PDB entry 7AHT | X-ray diffraction, 2.16 A resolution | chains A and B

Chain A (and B):
Protein: K(+)/H(+) antiporter subunit KhtT
Source organism: Bacillus subtilis (strain 168)
Notes: chain B of this document is another copy of the same molecule, construct and numbering; everything in this record applies to it too
Reference sequence: O07535 (KHTT_BACSU); numbering as in UniProt (aligned over 2-68)
Chain sequence (71 residues; numbered -2 to 68; the number before each row is that of its first residue; numbers below 1 keep their minus sign (Gly-2 is residue -2)):
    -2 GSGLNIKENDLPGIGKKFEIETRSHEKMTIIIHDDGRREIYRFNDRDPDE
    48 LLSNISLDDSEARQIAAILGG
Disordered / not traced: -2 to -1, 42-45 (chain B: -2 to 0, 40-49)
Construct notes: expression tag (-2 to 1)

Interface between chain A and chain B:
Contacting residue pairs (48; chain A residue first):
  Leu1(A) with Glu58(B); Gln61(B); Ile62(B), hydrophobic
  Ile3(A) with Ile65(B), hydrophobic
  Phe15(A) with Ile65(B), hydrophobic
  Ile17(A) with Ile65(B), hydrophobic
  Thr19(A) with Glu58(B)
  Arg20(A) with Glu58(B)
  Glu23(A) with Ile52(B); Ser53(B)
  Met25(A) with Ile52(B), hydrophobic; Ile62(B), hydrophobic
  Ile29(A) with Ile65(B)
  Arg35(A) with Leu66(B), hydrogen bond (side chain-backbone); Gly67(B), hydrogen bond (side chain-backbone); Gly68(B)
  Ile37(A) with Leu66(B), hydrophobic
  Arg39(A) with Asn51(B), hydrogen bond (side chain-backbone); Ile52(B)
  Asn51(A) with Glu23(B); Arg39(B), hydrogen bond (backbone-side chain)
  Ile52(A) with Glu23(B); Arg39(B)
  Ser53(A) with Ser21(B), hydrogen bond (backbone-side chain); Glu23(B), hydrogen bond (backbone-side chain)
  Leu54(A) with Thr19(B)
  Glu58(A) with Leu1(B); Thr19(B); Arg20(B), hydrogen bond (side chain-backbone)
  Ala59(A) with Leu66(B)
  Arg60(A) with Gly67(B)
  Gln61(A) with Leu1(B); Ile3(B)
  Ile62(A) with Met25(B), hydrophobic
  Ala63(A) with Ala63(B); Gly67(B)
  Ile65(A) with Ile3(B), hydrophobic; Phe15(B), hydrophobic; Ile17(B), hydrophobic; Ile29(B)
  Leu66(A) with Ile27(B), hydrophobic; Arg35(B), hydrogen bond (backbone-side chain); Ile37(B), hydrophobic; Ala59(B); Ala63(B), hydrophobic
  Gly67(A) with Arg60(B); Ala63(B)
  Gly68(A) with Arg35(B)
Other interface residues (no listed pair), chain A (28 interface residues in all): Ile27, Asp55
Other interface residues (no listed pair), chain B (28 interface residues in all): Leu54

Summary:
Chain A and chain B each contribute 28 residues to their interface, with 8 hydrogen bonds. Polar contacts
include Arg35(A)-Leu66(B), Arg35(A)-Gly67(B) and Arg39(A)-Asn51(B).
Both chains are K(+)/H(+) antiporter subunit KhtT (Bacillus subtilis (strain 168)). Entry 7AHT (Structure of
the N-domain of the K+/H+ antiporter subunit KhtT at pH 7.5) was determined by X-ray diffraction together with
7AGV, 7AGW and 7AHM from the same study.
